Entry 6J32 (X-ray diffraction, 2.50 A resolution); this record covers chains A and B of the 3 polymer chains in the assembly.

== Chain A (and B) ==
Protein: Kcn28
Notes: chain B of this document is another copy of the same molecule, construct and numbering; everything in this record applies to it too
Amino-acid sequence (399 residues; each row starts with the number of its first residue; numbers below 1 keep their minus sign (Gly-2 is residue -2)):
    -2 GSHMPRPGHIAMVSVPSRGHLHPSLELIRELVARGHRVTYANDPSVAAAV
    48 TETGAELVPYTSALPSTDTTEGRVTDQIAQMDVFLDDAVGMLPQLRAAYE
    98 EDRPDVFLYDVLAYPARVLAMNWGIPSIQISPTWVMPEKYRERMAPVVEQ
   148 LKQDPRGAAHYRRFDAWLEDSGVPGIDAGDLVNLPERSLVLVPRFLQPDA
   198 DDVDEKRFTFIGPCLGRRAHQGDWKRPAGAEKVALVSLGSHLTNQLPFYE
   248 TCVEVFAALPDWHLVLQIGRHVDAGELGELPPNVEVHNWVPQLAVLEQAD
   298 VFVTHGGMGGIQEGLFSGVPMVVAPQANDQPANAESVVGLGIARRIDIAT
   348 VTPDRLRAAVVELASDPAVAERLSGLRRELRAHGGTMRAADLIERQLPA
Disordered / not traced: -2 to 1, 63-71, 396 (chain B: -2 to 1, 63-71)

== Interface between chain A and chain B ==
Residue-residue contacts (21):
  Thr58(A) - Pro41(B)  hydrogen bond (side chain-backbone)
  Thr58(A) - Ala44(B)
  Thr72(A) - Asp270(B)
  Gly87(A) - Ala45(B)
  Pro90(A) - Thr48(B)
  Pro90(A) - Glu49(B)
  Gln91(A) - Ala44(B)
  Gln91(A) - Ala45(B)
  Gln91(A) - Thr48(B)
  Pro152(A) - Glu282(B)
  Pro152(A) - His284(B)  hydrogen bond (backbone-side chain)
  Arg153(A) - Val283(B)
  Arg153(A) - His284(B)
  Arg153(A) - Asn285(B)
  Arg159(A) - Gly219(B)
  Arg160(A) - Gly219(B)
  Arg160(A) - Trp286(B)
  Ala163(A) - His217(B)
  Ala163(A) - Gly219(B)
  Glu166(A) - His217(B)  salt bridge
  Asp167(A) - His217(B)
Other interface residues (no listed pair), chain A (14 interface residues in all): Ala94, Ala156
Other interface residues (no listed pair), chain B (16 interface residues in all): Ser42, Gln218, Asp220

== Overview ==
14 residues of chain A face 16 of chain B across their interface, with 2 hydrogen bonds and 1 salt bridge.
Among the polar pairs are Glu166(A)-His217(B), Thr58(A)-Pro41(B) and Pro152(A)-His284(B).
Chain A and chain B are both Kcn28; the structure, Crystal Structure Analysis of the Glycotransferase of
kitacinnamycin, was determined by X-ray diffraction together with 6J31 from the same study.
